PDB entry 1C6Y | X-ray diffraction, 2.50 A resolution | chains A and B

[Chain A]
Molecule: Protein (protease)
Organism: Human immunodeficiency virus 1
Notes: EC 3.4.24.-
Reference sequence: O09893 (O09893_9HIV1); residues 1-99 here = UniProt positions 1-99
Sequence (99 residues; row label = number of the first residue in the row):
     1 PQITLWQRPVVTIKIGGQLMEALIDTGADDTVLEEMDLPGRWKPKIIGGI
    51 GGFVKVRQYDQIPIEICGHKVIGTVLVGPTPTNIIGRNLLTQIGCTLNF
Residues lining bound ligands: indinavir (MK1; N-[2(R)-hydroxy-1(S)-indanyl]-5-[(2(S)-tertiary butylaminocarbonyl)-4(3-pyridylmethyl)piperazino]-4(S)-hydroxy-2(R)-phenylmethylpentanamide): Arg8, Leu23, Asp25, Gly27, Ala28, Asp29, Asp30, Val32, Ile47, Gly48, Gly49, Ile50, Pro81, Thr82, Ile84

[Chain B]
Molecule: Protein (protease)
Organism: Human immunodeficiency virus 1
Notes: EC 3.4.24.-
Reference sequence: O09893 (O09893_9HIV1); residues 201-299 here correspond to UniProt positions 1-99 (UniProt number = residue number - 200)
Sequence (99 residues; numbered 201 to 299; the number before each row is that of its first residue):
   201 PQITLWQRPVVTIKIGGQLMEALIDTGADDTVLEEMDLPGRWKPKIIGGI
   251 GGFVKVRQYDQIPIEICGHKVIGTVLVGPTPTNIIGRNLLTQIGCTLNF
Residues lining bound ligands: indinavir (MK1; N-[2(R)-hydroxy-1(S)-indanyl]-5-[(2(S)-tertiary butylaminocarbonyl)-4(3-pyridylmethyl)piperazino]-4(S)-hydroxy-2(R)-phenylmethylpentanamide): Asp225, Gly227, Ala228, Asp229, Asp230, Val232, Ile247, Gly248, Gly249, Ile250, Pro279, Thr280, Pro281, Thr282, Ile284

[How chain A and chain B interact]
Pairs across the interface - 85 pairs, chain A then chain B:
  Pro1(A) with Leu297(B); Asn298(B); Phe299(B), hydrogen bond (backbone-backbone)
  Gln2(A) with Thr296(B); Leu297(B); Asn298(B), hydrogen bond
  Ile3(A) with Thr296(B); Leu297(B), hydrogen bond (backbone-backbone); Phe299(B), hydrophobic
  Leu5(A) with Thr226(B); Arg287(B), hydrogen bond (backbone-side chain); Leu290(B), hydrophobic; Thr291(B); Cys295(B)
  Trp6(A) with Arg287(B); Thr291(B)
  Gln7(A) with Arg287(B)
  Arg8(A) with Asp229(B), salt bridge; Arg287(B)
  Pro9(A) with Thr226(B); Arg287(B); Leu297(B), hydrophobic
  Leu23(A) with Gly227(B)
  Ile24(A) with Thr226(B), hydrogen bond (backbone-side chain); Leu297(B), hydrophobic; Phe299(B), hydrophobic
  Asp25(A) with Asp225(B); Thr226(B); Gly227(B)
  Thr26(A) with Pro209(B); Ile224(B), hydrogen bond (side chain-backbone); Asp225(B); Thr226(B), hydrogen bond (side chain-backbone); Leu297(B)
  Gly27(A) with Leu223(B); Asp225(B), hydrogen bond (backbone-side chain)
  Asp29(A) with Arg208(B), salt bridge
  Gly49(A) with Ile250(B)
  Ile50(A) with Ile250(B); Val254(B), hydrophobic
  Gly51(A) with Ile250(B), hydrogen bond (backbone-backbone); Gly251(B); Gly252(B), hydrogen bond (backbone-backbone)
  Gly52(A) with Ile250(B)
  Val54(A) with Ile250(B), hydrophobic; Gly251(B)
  Thr80(A) with Ile250(B)
  Arg87(A) with Leu205(B), hydrogen bond (side chain-backbone); Trp206(B), hydrogen bond (side chain-backbone); Gln207(B); Arg208(B); Pro209(B)
  Leu90(A) with Leu205(B), hydrophobic
  Thr91(A) with Leu205(B); Trp206(B)
  Gly94(A) with Asn298(B)
  Cys95(A) with Leu205(B); Leu297(B), hydrophobic; Asn298(B); Phe299(B), hydrophobic
  Thr96(A) with Gln202(B); Ile203(B); Thr204(B); Thr296(B); Leu297(B); Asn298(B), hydrogen bond (backbone-backbone)
  Leu97(A) with Pro201(B); Gln202(B); Ile203(B), hydrogen bond (backbone-backbone); Ile224(B), hydrophobic; Cys295(B), hydrophobic; Thr296(B); Leu297(B), hydrophobic
  Asn98(A) with Pro201(B); Gln202(B); Gly294(B); Cys295(B); Thr296(B), hydrogen bond (backbone-backbone); Asn298(B), hydrogen bond
  Phe99(A) with Pro201(B), hydrogen bond (backbone-backbone); Ile203(B), hydrophobic; Ile224(B), hydrophobic; Cys267(B), hydrophobic; Ile293(B); Cys295(B), hydrophobic
Other interface residues (no listed pair), chain A (33 interface residues in all): Thr4, Val11, Cys67, Ile93
Other interface residues (no listed pair), chain B (37 interface residues in all): Val211, Ile247, Gly249, Phe253, His269, Thr280, Ile284

[In short]
33 residues of chain A and 37 residues of chain B are in contact; the contacts include 17 hydrogen bonds and 2
salt bridges. Among the polar pairs are Arg8(A)-Asp229(B), Asp29(A)-Arg208(B) and Gln2(A)-Asn298(B). Indinavir
is bound between chain A and chain B.
Chain A and chain B are both Protein (protease) (Human immunodeficiency virus 1); the structure, Alternate
binding site for the P1-P3 group of a class of potent HIV-1 protease inhibitors as ..., was determined by
X-ray diffraction together with 1C6X, 1C6Z and 1C70 from the same study.
